PDB entry 7VAO | electron microscopy, 3.40 A resolution | chains C and G of the 12 polymer chains in the assembly

[Chain C]
Molecule: V-type ATP synthase alpha chain
Organism: Thermus thermophilus HB8
Notes: EC 7.1.2.2
Reference sequence: Q56403 (VATA_THET8); numbering as in UniProt (aligned over 1-578)
Chain sequence (578 residues; numbered 1 to 578; the number before each row is that of its first residue):
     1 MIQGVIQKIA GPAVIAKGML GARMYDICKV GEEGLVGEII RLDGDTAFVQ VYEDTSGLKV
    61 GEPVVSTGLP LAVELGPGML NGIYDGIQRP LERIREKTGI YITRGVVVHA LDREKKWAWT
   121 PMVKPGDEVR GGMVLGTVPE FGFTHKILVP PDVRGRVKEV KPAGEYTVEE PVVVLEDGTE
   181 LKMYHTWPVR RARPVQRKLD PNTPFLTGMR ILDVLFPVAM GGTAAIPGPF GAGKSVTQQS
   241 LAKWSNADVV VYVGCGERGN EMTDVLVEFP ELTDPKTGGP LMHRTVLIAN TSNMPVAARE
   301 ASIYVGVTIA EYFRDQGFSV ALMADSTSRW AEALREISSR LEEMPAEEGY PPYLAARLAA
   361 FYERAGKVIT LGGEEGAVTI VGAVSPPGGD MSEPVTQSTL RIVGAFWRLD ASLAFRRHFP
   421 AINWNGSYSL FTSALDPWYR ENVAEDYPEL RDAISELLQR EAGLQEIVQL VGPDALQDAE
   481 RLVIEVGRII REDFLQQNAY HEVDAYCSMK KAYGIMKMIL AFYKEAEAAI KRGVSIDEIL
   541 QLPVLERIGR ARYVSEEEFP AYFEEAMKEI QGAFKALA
Construct notes: conflict A232 (Ser in Q56403), S235 (Thr in Q56403)
Metal / ion sites: Mg2+: S235 (together with ATP)
Residues lining bound ligands: ATP (adenosine-5'-triphosphate): M209, P229, F230, G231, A232, G233, K234, S235, V236, E257, R258, E261, F419, P420, Q497, N498, A499, Y500

[Chain G]
Molecule: V-type ATP synthase subunit D
Organism: Thermus thermophilus HB8
Reference sequence: O87880 (VATD_THET8); residues 1-223 here = UniProt positions 1-223
Chain sequence (223 residues; row label = number of the first residue in the row):
     1 MSQVSPTRMN LLQRRGQLRL AQKGVDLLKK KRDALVAEFF GLVREAMEAR KALDQAAKEA
    61 YAALLLAQAF DGPEVVAGAA LGVPPLEGVE AEVENVWGSK VPRLKATFPD GALLSPVGTP
   121 AYTLEASRAF RRYAEALIRV ANTETRLKKI GEEIKKTTRR VNALEQVVIP GIRAQIRFIQ
   181 QVLEQRERED TFRLKRIKGK IEAREAEEEG GRPNPQVEIG AGL
Disordered / not traced: 1-3, 210-223

[Chain C / chain G interface]
Residue-residue contacts (10; chain C residue first):
  E342(C) - R196(G)
  E342(C) - K200(G)  hydrogen bond (backbone-side chain)
  E343(C) - R196(G)  hydrogen bond (backbone-side chain)
  M344(C) - R193(G)
  M344(C) - I197(G)  hydrophobic
  P345(C) - R193(G)
  A346(C) - R193(G)  hydrogen bond (backbone-side chain)
  E348(C) - E189(G)
  L470(C) - A163(G)  hydrophobic
  V471(C) - R159(G)  hydrogen bond (backbone-side chain)
Interface residues without a listed pair, chain C (11 interface residues in all): S339, E347, D390
Interface residues without a listed pair, chain G (10 interface residues in all): F178, Q185, F192

[Summary]
11 residues of chain C and 10 residues of chain G are in contact, with 4 hydrogen bonds. Polar contacts
include E342(C)-K200(G), E343(C)-R196(G) and A346(C)-R193(G). Chain C binds ATP.
Here chain C is V-type ATP synthase alpha chain and chain G is V-type ATP synthase subunit D, both from
Thermus thermophilus HB8. Entry 7VAO (V1EG of V/A-ATPase from Thermus thermophilus, high ATP, state2-2) was
determined by electron microscopy (same publication as 7VAI, 7VAJ, 7VAK, 7VAL, 7VAM, 7VAN and 11 further
entries).
